Entry 4S21 (X-ray diffraction, 3.25 A resolution); this record covers chains A and B.

[Chain A (and B)]
Molecule: Bacteriophytochrome (Light-regulated signal transduction histidine kinase), PhyB1
Organism: Rhodopseudomonas palustris CGA009
Notes: chain B of this document is another copy of the same molecule, construct and numbering; everything in this record applies to it too
UniProtKB: Q6N5G3 (Q6N5G3_RHOPA); residue numbers follow UniProt; this construct covers 1-505
Amino-acid sequence (525 residues; each row starts with the number of its first residue; numbers below 1 keep their minus sign (Met-19 is residue -19)):
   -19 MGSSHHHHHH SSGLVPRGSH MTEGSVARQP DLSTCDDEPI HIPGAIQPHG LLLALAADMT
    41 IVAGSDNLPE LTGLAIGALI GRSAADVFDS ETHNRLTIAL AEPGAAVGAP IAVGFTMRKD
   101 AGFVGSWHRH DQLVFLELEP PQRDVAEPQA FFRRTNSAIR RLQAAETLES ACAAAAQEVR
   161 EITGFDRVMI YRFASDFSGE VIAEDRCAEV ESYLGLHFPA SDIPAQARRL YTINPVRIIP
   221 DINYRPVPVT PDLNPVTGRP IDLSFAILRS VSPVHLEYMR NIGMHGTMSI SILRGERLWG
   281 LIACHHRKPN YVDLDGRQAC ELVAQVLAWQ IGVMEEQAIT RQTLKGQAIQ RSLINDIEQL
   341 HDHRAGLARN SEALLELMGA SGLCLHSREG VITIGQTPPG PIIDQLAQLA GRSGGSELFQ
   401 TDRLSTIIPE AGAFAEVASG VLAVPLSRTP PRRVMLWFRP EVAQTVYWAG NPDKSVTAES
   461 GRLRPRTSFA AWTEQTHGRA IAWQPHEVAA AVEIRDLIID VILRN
Not modelled in the structure: -19 to 12, 84-87, 97-99, 122-127, 456-460, 504-505 (chain B: -19 to 13, 53-59, 84-89, 94-95, 122-130, 456-465, 503-505)
Differences from the reference sequence: expression tag (-19 to 0)
Glycans and other covalent adducts: biliverdine ix alpha (BLA) linked to Cys15
Small-molecule neighbours: biliverdine ix alpha (BLA): Glu18, Ile20, Met169, Tyr171, Val181, Phe198, Ser201, Asp202, Ile203, Pro204, Ala207, Tyr211, Arg217, Arg249, Val251, Ser252, Val254, His255, Tyr258, Met259, Thr267, Met268, Ser269, Leu281, Ala283, His285, Arg464, Pro465
What the authors report for this chain:
  - contacts within the chain: Arg439-Glu487

[How chain A and chain B interact]
Pairs across the interface (33; chain A residue first):
  Pro90(A) with Arg133(B)
  Gln129(A) with Asp295(B), hydrogen bond
  Phe131(A) with Phe132(B), hydrophobic
  Phe132(A) with Phe131(B), hydrophobic; Phe132(B), hydrophobic; Asp295(B)
  Arg133(A) with Pro90(B)
  Thr135(A) with Phe132(B)
  Ile139(A) with Leu302(B), hydrophobic
  Arg140(A) with Gln298(B); Glu301(B), salt bridge
  Gln143(A) with Gln305(B)
  Asp295(A) with Arg133(B), salt bridge
  Gln298(A) with Arg133(B); Asn136(B), hydrogen bond (backbone-side chain); Arg140(B), hydrogen bond
  Ala299(A) with Phe132(B), hydrophobic
  Glu301(A) with Arg140(B), salt bridge
  Gln305(A) with Asn136(B); Gln143(B), hydrogen bond; Trp309(B)
  Trp309(A) with Trp309(B), hydrophobic
  Ser427(A) with Asp500(B)
  Arg428(A) with Leu497(B); Asp500(B), hydrogen bond (backbone-side chain)
  Arg433(A) with Ile502(B)
  Ile499(A) with Ile499(B), hydrophobic
  Asp500(A) with Ser427(B), hydrogen bond; Arg428(B)
  Leu503(A) with Leu426(B); Ser427(B); Pro431(B); Arg432(B)
Interface residues without a listed pair, chain A (25 interface residues in all): Pro128, Leu302, Pro431, Val501
Interface residues without a listed pair, chain B (24 interface residues in all): Ile139, Arg433

[Overview]
25 residues of chain A and 24 residues of chain B are in contact, with 6 hydrogen bonds and 3 salt bridges.
Among the polar pairs are Arg140(A)-Glu301(B), Asp295(A)-Arg133(B) and Gln129(A)-Asp295(B). Covalently linked
biliverdine ix alpha: at Cys15(A). From the paper: contacts within the chain involving Arg439(A) and
Glu487(A).
Chain A and chain B are both Bacteriophytochrome (Light-regulated signal transduction histidine kinase), PhyB1
(Rhodopseudomonas palustris CGA009); the structure, Crystal structure of the photosensory core module of
bacteriophytochrome RPA3015 from R. palustris, was determined by X-ray diffraction, deposited together with
4R6L and 4R70.
